Entry 7P17 (X-ray diffraction, 2.22 A resolution); this record covers chains L and M of the 3 polymer chains in the assembly.

== Chain L ==
Name: Reaction center protein L chain
Source organism: Rhodobacter sphaeroides
Reference sequence: P0C0Y8 (RCEL_RHOSH); residues 1-281 here correspond to UniProt positions 2-282 (UniProt number = residue number + 1)
Chain sequence (281 residues; row label = number of the first residue in the row):
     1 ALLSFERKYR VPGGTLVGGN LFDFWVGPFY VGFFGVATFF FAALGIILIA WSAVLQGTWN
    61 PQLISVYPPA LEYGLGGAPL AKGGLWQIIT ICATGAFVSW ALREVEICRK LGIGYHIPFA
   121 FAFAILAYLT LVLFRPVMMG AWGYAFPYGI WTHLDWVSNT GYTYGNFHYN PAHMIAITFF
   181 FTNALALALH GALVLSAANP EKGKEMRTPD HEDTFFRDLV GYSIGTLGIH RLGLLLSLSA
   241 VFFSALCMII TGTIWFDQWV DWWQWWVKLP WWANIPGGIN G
Construct notes: engineered mutation Thr178 (Ser179 in P0C0Y8)
Ion coordination: Fe ion: His190, His230 (shared with His219(M), Glu234(M), His266(M) of chain M)
Small-molecule neighbours:
  - bacteriochlorophyll a (BCL), molecule 1: Ile46, Ile49, Phe97, Tyr128, Leu131, Phe146, Ile150, Trp151, His153, Leu154, Trp156, Val157
  - bacteriochlorophyll a (BCL), molecule 2: Phe97, Phe121, Ala124, Ile125, Ala127, Tyr128, Leu131, Trp156, Val157, Ser158, Thr160, Gly161, Tyr162, Asn166, Phe167, His168, His173, Ala176, Ile177, Phe180, Phe181, Val241, Ser244, Ala245, Cys247, Met248
  - bacteriochlorophyll a (BCL), molecule 3: Val157, Tyr162, His168, Phe181
  - bacteriochlorophyll a (BCL), molecule 4: His168, Met174, Ile177, Thr178, Phe181, Thr182, Leu185
  - bacteriopheophytin a (BPH), molecule 1: Thr38, Phe41, Ala42, Gly45, Ile49, Ile89, Cys92, Ala93, Ala96, Phe97, Trp100, Glu104, Ile117, Ala120, Phe121, Phe123, Ala124, Tyr128, Phe146, Tyr148, Gly149, Ile150, His153, Phe180, Ser237, Leu238, Val241
  - bacteriopheophytin a (BPH), molecule 2: Phe181, Ala184, Leu185, Ala188, Leu189, Phe216, Leu219, Val220
  - ubiquinone-10 (U10): Phe24, Val26, Phe29, Tyr30, Val31, Gly35, Val36, Thr38, Phe39, Trp100, Arg103

== Chain M ==
Name: Reaction center protein M chain
Source organism: Rhodobacter sphaeroides
Reference sequence: P0C0Y9 (RCEM_RHOSH); residues 1-303 here correspond to UniProt positions 2-304 (UniProt number = residue number + 1)
Chain sequence (303 residues; row label = number of the first residue in the row):
     1 AEYQNIFTQV QVRGPADLGM TEDVNLANRS GVGPFSTLLG WFGNAQLGPI YLGSLGVLSL
    61 FSGLMWFFTI GIWFWYQAGW NPAVFLRDLF FFSLEPPAPE YGLSFAAPLK EGGLWLIASF
   121 FMFVAVWSWW GRTYLRAQAL GMGKHTAWAF LSAIWLWMVL GFIRPILMGS WSEAVPYGIF
   181 SHLDWTNNFS LVHGNLHYNP FHGLSIAFLY GSALLFAMHG ATILAVSRFG GERELEQIAD
   241 RGTAAERAAL FWRWTMGFNA TMEGIHRWAI WMAVLVTLTG GIGILLSGTV VDNWYVWGQN
   301 HGM
Disordered / not traced: 1, 303
Construct notes: engineered mutation Thr8 (Ser9 in P0C0Y9), His197 (Phe198 in P0C0Y9)
UniProt features mapped onto this chain:
  - binding site ((7R,8Z)-bacteriochlorophyll b): His182, His202
  - binding site (Fe cation): His219, Glu234, His266
  - binding site (a ubiquinone): Trp252
Ion coordination: Fe ion: His219, Glu234, His266 (shared with His190(L), His230(L) of chain L)
Small-molecule neighbours:
  - bacteriochlorophyll a (BCL), molecule 1: Trp66, Phe67, Leu89, Phe90, Met122, Trp157, Leu160, Val175, Ile179, His182, Leu183, Trp185, Thr186
  - bacteriochlorophyll a (BCL), molecule 2: Trp66, Met122, Val126, Phe150, Ala153, Ile154, Leu156, Trp157, Leu160, Trp185, Thr186, Asn187, Phe189, Ser190, Asn195, Leu196, His197, His202, Ser205, Ile206, Leu209, Tyr210, Val276, Thr277, Gly280, Gly281, Ile284
  - bacteriochlorophyll a (BCL), molecule 3: His197, Gly203, Ile206, Ala207, Tyr210, Gly211, Leu214
  - bacteriopheophytin a (BPH), molecule 1: Ser59, Leu60, Gly63, Leu64, Trp66, Phe67, Ala125, Val126, Trp129, Thr133, Thr146, Ala149, Phe150, Ala153, Ala273, Val274, Thr277
  - bacteriopheophytin a (BPH), molecule 2: Tyr210, Ala213, Leu214, Ala217, Met218, Trp252, Thr255, Met256
  - 18:1 lpa (NKP; (2R)-2-hydroxy-3-(phosphonooxy)propyl (9E)-octadec-9-enoate), molecule 1: Gly143, Lys144, His145, Trp148, Ala149, Leu151, Ser152, Trp155, Ile270, Trp271, Val274, Leu278, Ile282
  - 18:1 lpa (NKP), molecule 2: His145, Arg267, Trp271
  - speroidenone (SPN): Trp66, Phe67, Phe68, Ile70, Gly71, Ile72, Phe74, Trp75, Phe85, Leu89, Trp115, Leu116, Ser119, Phe120, Met122, Phe123, Trp157, Met158, Leu160, Gly161, Phe162, Trp171, Val175, Pro176, Tyr177, Gly178, Ile179, His182
  - ubiquinone-10 (U10): Leu214, Leu215, Met218, His219, Thr222, Ile223, Ala245, Ala248, Ala249, Trp252, Met256, Phe258, Asn259, Ala260, Thr261, Met262, Ile265, Trp268, Met272

== Chain L / chain M interface ==
Contacting residue pairs - 215 pairs, chain L then chain M:
  Leu3(L) - Arg253(M)
  Leu3(L) - Asn259(M)
  Phe5(L) - Arg241(M)
  Phe5(L) - Glu246(M)
  Glu6(L) - Leu250(M)
  Glu6(L) - Arg253(M)  salt bridge
  Glu6(L) - Trp254(M)  hydrogen bond
  Lys8(L) - Glu246(M)  salt bridge
  Tyr9(L) - Thr243(M)  hydrogen bond
  Tyr9(L) - Glu246(M)  hydrogen bond
  Tyr9(L) - Arg247(M)
  Tyr9(L) - Leu250(M)  hydrophobic
  Tyr9(L) - Trp254(M)
  Arg10(L) - Trp254(M)
  Trp25(L) - Trp254(M)
  Pro28(L) - Arg253(M)
  Pro28(L) - Trp254(M)
  Pro28(L) - Gly257(M)
  Phe29(L) - Trp254(M)
  Phe29(L) - Thr255(M)
  Phe29(L) - Met256(M)
  Phe29(L) - Gly257(M)
  Tyr30(L) - Trp254(M)  hydrogen bond (backbone-backbone)
  Trp100(L) - Thr255(M)
  Arg103(L) - Trp254(M)  hydrogen bond (side chain-backbone)
  Arg103(L) - Thr255(M)  hydrogen bond (side chain-backbone)
  Glu104(L) - Phe251(M)
  Glu104(L) - Thr255(M)
  Ile107(L) - Phe251(M)  hydrophobic
  Ile107(L) - Trp254(M)  hydrophobic
  Ile107(L) - Thr255(M)
  Cys108(L) - Phe251(M)  hydrophobic
  Lys110(L) - Trp254(M)
  Leu111(L) - Arg247(M)  hydrogen bond (backbone-side chain)
  Leu111(L) - Phe251(M)
  Leu111(L) - Trp254(M)  hydrophobic
  Gly112(L) - Arg228(M)  hydrogen bond (backbone-side chain)
  Gly112(L) - Phe229(M)
  Ile113(L) - Ala225(M)
  Ile113(L) - Val226(M)  hydrophobic
  Ile113(L) - Arg228(M)
  Ile113(L) - Phe229(M)  hydrophobic
  Ile113(L) - Arg247(M)
  Ile113(L) - Phe251(M)  hydrophobic
  Gly114(L) - Ala225(M)  hydrogen bond (backbone-backbone)
  Gly114(L) - Arg228(M)
  His116(L) - Gln4(M)  hydrogen bond (side chain-backbone)
  His116(L) - Ala221(M)
  His116(L) - Leu224(M)
  His116(L) - Ala225(M)
  Ile117(L) - Ala221(M)  hydrophobic
  Ile117(L) - Thr222(M)
  Ile117(L) - Phe251(M)  hydrophobic
  Ile117(L) - Trp252(M)  hydrophobic
  Trp151(L) - His197(M)
  Trp151(L) - Tyr198(M)  hydrophobic
  Leu154(L) - His197(M)
  Asp155(L) - Tyr198(M)  hydrogen bond
  Tyr162(L) - Asn187(M)  hydrogen bond
  Tyr162(L) - Leu191(M)
  Asn166(L) - Leu183(M)
  Asn166(L) - Asn187(M)
  His168(L) - Leu183(M)  hydrogen bond (side chain-backbone)
  His168(L) - Thr186(M)
  Tyr169(L) - Phe180(M)
  Tyr169(L) - Asp184(M)  hydrogen bond
  Met174(L) - Phe180(M)  hydrophobic
  Met174(L) - Leu183(M)  hydrophobic
  Phe180(L) - Leu209(M)
  Phe180(L) - Ala213(M)  hydrophobic
  Asn183(L) - Ser212(M)
  Asn183(L) - Ala213(M)  hydrogen bond (side chain-backbone)
  Asn183(L) - Phe216(M)
  Ala184(L) - Ala273(M)
  Ala186(L) - Phe216(M)
  Leu187(L) - Ser212(M)
  Leu187(L) - Phe216(M)
  Leu187(L) - Ala269(M)
  Ala188(L) - Ala273(M)
  His190(L) - His219(M)
  His190(L) - Glu234(M)  salt bridge
  His190(L) - His266(M)  hydrogen bond
  Gly191(L) - His266(M)
  Ala192(L) - His145(M)
  Ala192(L) - Thr146(M)
  Ala192(L) - Ile270(M)  hydrophobic
  Val194(L) - Glu234(M)
  Val194(L) - Leu235(M)
  Val194(L) - His266(M)
  Leu195(L) - His145(M)
  Leu195(L) - Glu263(M)
  Leu195(L) - His266(M)
  Leu195(L) - Arg267(M)
  Leu195(L) - Ile270(M)  hydrophobic
  Ser196(L) - Met142(M)
  Ser196(L) - Gly143(M)  hydrogen bond (backbone-backbone)
  Ser196(L) - His145(M)
  Ala197(L) - Met142(M)  hydrophobic
  Ala197(L) - Leu235(M)  hydrophobic
  Ala198(L) - Leu235(M)
  Asn199(L) - Gly143(M)
  Asn199(L) - His145(M)
  Asn199(L) - Glu263(M)  hydrogen bond
  Asn199(L) - Arg267(M)  hydrogen bond
  Pro200(L) - Gly141(M)
  Pro200(L) - Gly143(M)
  Glu201(L) - Gln138(M)
  Glu201(L) - Gly141(M)  hydrogen bond (backbone-backbone)
  Glu201(L) - Met142(M)
  Glu201(L) - Gly143(M)
  Glu201(L) - Lys144(M)  salt bridge
  Lys204(L) - Gly141(M)
  Met206(L) - Leu235(M)
  Met206(L) - Ile238(M)  hydrophobic
  Arg207(L) - Glu22(M)  salt bridge
  Arg207(L) - Leu140(M)  hydrogen bond (side chain-backbone)
  Arg207(L) - Gly141(M)
  Arg207(L) - Met142(M)
  Arg207(L) - Leu235(M)
  Thr208(L) - Leu235(M)
  Pro209(L) - Leu235(M)
  Asp210(L) - Met20(M)
  His211(L) - Met20(M)
  His211(L) - Glu22(M)  salt bridge
  His211(L) - Leu140(M)
  His211(L) - Met142(M)
  Glu212(L) - Leu235(M)
  Thr214(L) - Gly19(M)
  Thr214(L) - Met20(M)  hydrogen bond (side chain-backbone)
  Thr214(L) - Arg29(M)
  Thr214(L) - Leu140(M)
  Phe215(L) - Thr133(M)
  Phe215(L) - Arg136(M)
  Phe215(L) - Ala137(M)
  Phe215(L) - Leu140(M)  hydrophobic
  Phe215(L) - Met142(M)  hydrophobic
  Phe215(L) - Thr146(M)
  Arg217(L) - Asn44(M)
  Arg217(L) - Gln46(M)
  Arg217(L) - Gly48(M)
  Arg217(L) - Pro49(M)
  Arg217(L) - Ile50(M)
  Asp218(L) - Val24(M)
  Asp218(L) - Arg29(M)  salt bridge
  Asp218(L) - Ile50(M)
  Asp218(L) - Tyr51(M)  hydrogen bond (backbone-backbone)
  Asp218(L) - Arg132(M)  hydrogen bond (backbone-side chain)
  Leu219(L) - Trp129(M)
  Leu219(L) - Arg132(M)  hydrogen bond (backbone-side chain)
  Leu219(L) - Thr133(M)
  Val220(L) - Ile50(M)
  Gly221(L) - Leu47(M)
  Gly221(L) - Gly48(M)  hydrogen bond (backbone-backbone)
  Gly221(L) - Pro49(M)
  Gly221(L) - Ile50(M)
  Tyr222(L) - Leu39(M)
  Tyr222(L) - Asn44(M)  hydrogen bond (side chain-backbone)
  Tyr222(L) - Gln46(M)
  Tyr222(L) - Leu47(M)  hydrophobic
  Ser223(L) - Asn44(M)
  Ile224(L) - Gly43(M)
  Ile224(L) - Asn44(M)  hydrogen bond (backbone-backbone)
  Gly225(L) - Asn44(M)
  Thr226(L) - Glu232(M)
  Leu227(L) - Asn5(M)
  Leu227(L) - Leu224(M)  hydrophobic
  Gly228(L) - Phe42(M)
  Ile229(L) - Phe216(M)
  His230(L) - His219(M)  hydrogen bond
  His230(L) - Gly220(M)
  His230(L) - Ile223(M)
  His230(L) - Glu234(M)  salt bridge
  Arg231(L) - Tyr3(M)
  Arg231(L) - Asn5(M)  hydrogen bond (side chain-backbone)
  Arg231(L) - Ile6(M)  hydrogen bond (side chain-backbone)
  Arg231(L) - Phe7(M)
  Arg231(L) - Thr8(M)  hydrogen bond
  Arg231(L) - Trp41(M)
  Arg231(L) - Phe42(M)  hydrogen bond (side chain-backbone)
  Arg231(L) - Leu224(M)
  Leu232(L) - Phe42(M)
  Gly233(L) - Phe216(M)
  Leu234(L) - Ala217(M)
  Leu234(L) - Ala221(M)  hydrophobic
  Leu234(L) - Leu224(M)  hydrophobic
  Leu235(L) - Phe42(M)  hydrophobic
  Ser237(L) - Ala213(M)
  Ser237(L) - Ala217(M)  hydrogen bond (side chain-backbone)
  Trp263(L) - Phe180(M)  hydrophobic
  Trp266(L) - Leu86(M)  hydrogen bond (side chain-backbone)
  Trp266(L) - Arg87(M)  hydrogen bond (side chain-backbone)
  Val267(L) - Arg87(M)
  Val267(L) - Phe91(M)  hydrophobic
  Trp272(L) - Ala83(M)  hydrophobic
  Trp272(L) - Leu86(M)  hydrophobic
  Trp272(L) - Arg87(M)  hydrogen bond (backbone-side chain)
  Ile275(L) - Asn81(M)
  Ile275(L) - Ala83(M)  hydrophobic
  Ile275(L) - Val84(M)  hydrophobic
  Ile275(L) - Arg87(M)  hydrogen bond (backbone-side chain)
  Pro276(L) - Val84(M)
  Gly277(L) - Val84(M)
  Gly277(L) - Arg87(M)  hydrogen bond (backbone-side chain)
  Gly277(L) - Asp88(M)
  Gly278(L) - Gln77(M)
  Gly278(L) - Val84(M)
  Gly278(L) - Asp88(M)
  Ile279(L) - Gln77(M)
  Ile279(L) - Asp88(M)  hydrogen bond (backbone-side chain)
  Ile279(L) - Phe91(M)  hydrophobic
  Ile279(L) - Phe92(M)  hydrophobic
  Asn280(L) - Arg87(M)
  Asn280(L) - Asp88(M)  hydrogen bond
  Asn280(L) - Phe91(M)
  Gly281(L) - Arg87(M)
Other interface residues (no listed pair), chain L (97 interface residues in all): Ala1, Gln62, Tyr115, Ala120, Val157, Ser158, Phe181, Leu189, Leu193
Other interface residues (no listed pair), chain M (102 interface residues in all): Glu2, Asp17, Ala78, Phe90, Ala149, Tyr210, Met218, Ser227, Ala239, Ala249, Met272, Gly302

== In short ==
The interface between chain L and chain M involves 97 residues on one side and 102 on the other, with 41
hydrogen bonds and 8 salt bridges. Polar contacts include Glu6(L)-Arg253(M), Lys8(L)-Glu246(M) and
His190(L)-Glu234(M).
Chain L is Reaction center protein L chain and chain M is Reaction center protein M chain, both from
Rhodobacter sphaeroides; the structure, F(M197)H mutant structure of Photosynthetic Reaction Center From
Rhodobacter Sphaeroides strain RV by fixed-target serial synchrotron ..., was determined by X-ray diffraction.
